Entry 7OCE (electron microscopy, 3.10 A resolution); this record covers chains A and J of the 8 polymer chains in the assembly.

== Chain A ==
Molecule: Glutamate receptor 1
Organism: Rattus norvegicus
UniProtKB: P19490 (GRIA1_RAT), isoform P19490-2; the construct has insertions or renumbered stretches relative to UniProt, so the offset changes along the chain: -25 to -7 = UniProt 1-19; 2-889 = UniProt 20-907
Sequence (915 residues; numbered -25 to 889; the number before each row is that of its first residue; numbers below 1 keep their minus sign (Met-25 is residue -25)):
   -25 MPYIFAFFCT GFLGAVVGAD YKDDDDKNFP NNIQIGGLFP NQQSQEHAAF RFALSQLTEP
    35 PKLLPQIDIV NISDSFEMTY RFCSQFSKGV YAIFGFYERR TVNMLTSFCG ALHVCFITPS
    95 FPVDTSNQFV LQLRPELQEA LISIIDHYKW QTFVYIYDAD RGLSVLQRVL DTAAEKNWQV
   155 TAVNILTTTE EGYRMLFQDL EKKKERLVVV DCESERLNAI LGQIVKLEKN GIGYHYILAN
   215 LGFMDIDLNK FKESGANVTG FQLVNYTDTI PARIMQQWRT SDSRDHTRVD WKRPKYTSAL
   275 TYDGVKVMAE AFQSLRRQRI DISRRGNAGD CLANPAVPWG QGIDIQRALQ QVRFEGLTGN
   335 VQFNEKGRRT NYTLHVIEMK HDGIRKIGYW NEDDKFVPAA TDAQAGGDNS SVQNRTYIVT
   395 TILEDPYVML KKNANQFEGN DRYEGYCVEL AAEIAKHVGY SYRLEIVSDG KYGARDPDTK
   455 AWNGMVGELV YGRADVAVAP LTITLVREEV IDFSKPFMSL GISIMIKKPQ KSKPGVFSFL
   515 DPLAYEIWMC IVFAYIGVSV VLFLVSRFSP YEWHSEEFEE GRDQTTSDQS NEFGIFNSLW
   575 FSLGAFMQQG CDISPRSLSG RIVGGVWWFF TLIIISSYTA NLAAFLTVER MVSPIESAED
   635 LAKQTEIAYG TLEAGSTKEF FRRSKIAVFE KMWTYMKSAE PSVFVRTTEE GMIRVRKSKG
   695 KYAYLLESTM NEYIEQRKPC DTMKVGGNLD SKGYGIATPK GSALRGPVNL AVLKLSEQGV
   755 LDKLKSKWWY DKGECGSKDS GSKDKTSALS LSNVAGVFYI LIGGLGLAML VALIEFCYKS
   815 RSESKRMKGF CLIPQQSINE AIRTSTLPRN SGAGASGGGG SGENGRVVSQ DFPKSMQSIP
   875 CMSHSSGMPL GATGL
Unresolved in the structure: -25 to 386, 546-563, 773-778, 821-889
Differences from the reference sequence: insertion (-6 to 1)
UniProt features mapped onto this chain:
  - motif: Ala886 to Leu889 (PDZ-binding)
  - binding site (L-glutamate): Pro474, Thr476, Arg481, Ser650, Thr651, Glu701
  - modified residue (Phosphoserine): Ser627, Ser692, Ser831, Ser845
  - lipidation (S-palmitoyl cysteine): Cys585, Cys811
  - glycosylation (N-linked (GlcNAc...) asparagine): Asn45, Asn231, Asn239, Asn345, Asn383, Asn388
Disulfides: Cys714-Cys769
Residues lining bound ligands:
  - E2Q (6-nitro-2,3-bis(oxidanylidene)-1,4-dihydrobenzo[f]quinoxaline-7-sulfonamide): Glu398, Tyr446, Pro474, Thr476, Arg481, Ser650, Thr682, Glu701, Met704, Tyr728
  - 1,2-diacyl-sn-glycero-3-phosphocholine (PC1), molecule 1: Val510, Phe511, Tyr793, Ile794, Gly797, Gly798, Leu801
  - 1,2-diacyl-sn-glycero-3-phosphocholine (PC1), molecule 2: Phe511, Leu514, Phe570, Leu573, Trp574, Leu577, Ile794
  - 1,2-diacyl-sn-glycero-3-phosphocholine (PC1), molecule 3: Leu514, Asp515, Tyr519, Trp522, Ile525, Val526, Tyr529, Leu577, Phe580, Met581
  - 1,2-diacyl-sn-glycero-3-phosphocholine (PC1), molecule 4: Tyr519, Val526, Tyr529
  - 1,2-diacyl-sn-glycero-3-phosphocholine (PC1), molecule 5: Val526, Ile530, Ile569
  - 1,2-diacyl-sn-glycero-3-phosphocholine (PC1), molecule 6: Tyr529, Ile569, Phe570, Leu573
  - 1,2-diacyl-sn-glycero-3-phosphocholine (PC1), molecule 7: Arg595, Ile596, Gly599, Val600, Phe603
  - 1,2-diacyl-sn-glycero-3-phosphocholine (PC1), molecule 8: Tyr793, Ile796, Gly797, Gly800, Met803, Leu804, Ala806, Leu807
  - 1,2-diacyl-sn-glycero-3-phosphocholine (PC1), molecule 9: Leu801, Val805, Ile808, Glu809, Tyr812

== Chain J ==
Molecule: Voltage-dependent calcium channel gamma-8 subunit
Organism: Rattus norvegicus
UniProtKB: Q8VHW5 (CCG8_RAT); residues 2-417 here = UniProt positions 2-417
Sequence (422 residues; row label = number of the first residue in the row):
     2 ESLKRWNEER GLWCEKGVQV LLTTIGAFAA FGLMTIAIST DYWLYTRALI CNTTNLTAGD
    62 DGPPHRGGSG SSEKKDPGGL THSGLWRICC LEGLKRGVCV KINHFPEDTD YDHDSAEYLL
   122 RVVRASSIFP ILSAILLLLG GVCVAASRVY KSKRNIILGA GILFVAAGLS NIIGVIVYIS
   182 ANAGEPGPKR DEEKKNHYSY GWSFYFGGLS FILAEVIGVL AVNIYIERSR EAHCQSRSDL
   242 LKAGGGAGGS GGSGPSAILR LPSYRFRYRR RSRSSSRGSS EASPSRDASP GGPGGPGFAS
   302 TDISMYTLSR DPSKGSVAAG LASAGGGGGG AGVGAYGGAA GAAGGGGTGS ERDRGSSAGF
   362 LTLHNAFPKE AASGVTVTVT GPPAAPAPAP PAPAAPAPGT LSKEAAASNT NTLNRKLEVL
   422 FQ
Unresolved in the structure: 2-15, 55-77, 107-114, 187-195, 241-423
Differences from the reference sequence: expression tag (418-423)
UniProt features mapped onto this chain:
  - modified residue (Phosphoserine): Ser251, Ser254
Disulfides: Cys52-Cys91, Cys90-Cys100
Residues lining bound ligands:
  - 1,2-diacyl-sn-glycero-3-phosphocholine (PC1), molecule 1: Glu16, Val19, Gln20, Leu23, Leu210, Ile213, Leu214, Val217
  - 1,2-diacyl-sn-glycero-3-phosphocholine (PC1), molecule 2: Tyr46, Gly202, Trp203, Tyr206, Phe207, Leu210
  - 1,2-diacyl-sn-glycero-3-phosphocholine (PC1), molecule 3: Ala117, Leu121, Val124, Ala167, Ser171, Ile174, Val178
  - 1,2-diacyl-sn-glycero-3-phosphocholine (PC1), molecule 4: Leu133, Leu137, Asn156, Leu159, Ile163, Leu164, Ala167
  - 1,2-diacyl-sn-glycero-3-phosphocholine (PC1), molecule 5: Leu137, Leu140, Cys144, Asn156, Ile157, Leu164
  - 1,2-diacyl-sn-glycero-3-phosphocholine (PC1), molecule 6: Tyr199, Ser200, Tyr201, Tyr206
  - 1,2-diacyl-sn-glycero-3-phosphocholine (PC1), molecule 7: Ile213, Val217, Val220, Leu221, Asn224

== Interface between chain A and chain J ==
Pairs across the interface (19; chain A residue first):
  Tyr519(A) - Tyr206(J)  hydrogen bond
  Glu520(A) - Ile180(J)
  Glu520(A) - Tyr199(J)  hydrogen bond
  Glu520(A) - Tyr201(J)  hydrogen bond
  Met523(A) - Phe205(J)  hydrophobic
  Phe527(A) - Ile173(J)
  Phe527(A) - Phe212(J)
  Gly531(A) - Glu216(J)
  Val534(A) - Val166(J)  hydrophobic
  Val534(A) - Glu216(J)
  Val535(A) - Val166(J)  hydrophobic
  Phe537(A) - Val223(J)  hydrophobic
  Phe537(A) - Asn224(J)
  Leu538(A) - Ile163(J)  hydrophobic
  Leu538(A) - Val223(J)  hydrophobic
  Arg541(A) - Val223(J)
  Arg541(A) - Ile227(J)
  Phe542(A) - Tyr226(J)
  Ile569(A) - Val220(J)  hydrophobic
Other interface residues (no listed pair), chain A (16 interface residues in all): Cys524, Ala528, Ile530, Pro544
Other interface residues (no listed pair), chain J (19 interface residues in all): Leu170, Val176, Ile177, Gly209

== In short ==
The interface between chain A and chain J involves 16 residues on one side and 19 on the other, with 3
hydrogen bonds. Polar contacts include Tyr519(A)-Tyr206(J), Glu520(A)-Tyr199(J) and Glu520(A)-Tyr201(J). 2
1,2-diacyl-sn-glycero-3-phosphocholine molecules are bound between chain A and chain J.
Chain A is Glutamate receptor 1 and chain J is Voltage-dependent calcium channel gamma-8 subunit, both from
Rattus norvegicus; the structure, Resting state GluA1/A2 AMPA receptor in complex with TARP gamma 8 and CNIH2
(LBD-TMD), was determined by electron microscopy together with 7OCA, 7OCC, 7OCD and 7OCF from the same study.
